Entry 6K42 (electron microscopy, 4.10 A resolution (low resolution: residue-level contacts below are approximate; hydrogen-bond / salt-bridge calls are withheld)); this record covers chains A and H of the 5 polymer chains in the assembly.

[Chain A]
Name: Guanine nucleotide-binding protein G(i) subunit alpha-1
Source organism: Bos taurus
UniProtKB: P63097 (GNAI1_BOVIN); residues 1-354 here = UniProt positions 1-354
Amino-acid sequence (354 residues; each row starts with the number of its first residue):
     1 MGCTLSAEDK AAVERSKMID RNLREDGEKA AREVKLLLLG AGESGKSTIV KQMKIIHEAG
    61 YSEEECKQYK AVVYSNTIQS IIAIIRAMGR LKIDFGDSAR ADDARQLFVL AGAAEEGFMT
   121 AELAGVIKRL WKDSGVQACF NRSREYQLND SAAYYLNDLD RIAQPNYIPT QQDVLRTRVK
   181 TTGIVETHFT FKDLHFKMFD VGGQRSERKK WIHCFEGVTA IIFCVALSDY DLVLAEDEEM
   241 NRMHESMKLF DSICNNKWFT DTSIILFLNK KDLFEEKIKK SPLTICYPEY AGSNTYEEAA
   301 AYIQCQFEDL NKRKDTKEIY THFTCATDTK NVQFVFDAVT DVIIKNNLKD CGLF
Not modelled in the structure: 1-4, 57-181, 234-240
UniProt features mapped onto this chain:
  - region: Lys35 to Thr48 (G1 motif), Asp173 to Thr181 (G2 motif), Phe196 to Arg205 (G3 motif), Ile265 to Asp272 (G4 motif), Thr324 to Thr329 (G5 motif)
  - binding site (GTP): Glu43 to Thr48, Asp150, Ser151, Leu175 to Arg178, Asp200 to Gln204, Asn269 to Asp272, Ala326
  - binding site (Mg(2+)): Ser47, Thr181
  - lipidation: Gly2 (N-myristoyl glycine), Cys3 (S-palmitoyl cysteine)

[Chain H]
Name: scFv
Source organism: Mus musculus
Notes: antibody fragment or engineered binder
Amino-acid sequence (307 residues; each row starts with the number of its first residue; note: 3 numbers in that range are skipped by the numbering (no residue carries them; nothing is unmodelled there); a row labelled like 120A-120O holds insertion residues (120A, then the next letters in order); numbers below 1 keep their minus sign (Met-37 is residue -37)):
   -37 MLLVNQSHQG FNKEHTSKMV SAIVLYVLLA AAAHSAFADV QLVESGGGLV QPGGSRKLSC
    23 SASGFAFSSF GMHWVRQAPE KGLEWVAYIS SGSGTIYYAD TVKGRFTISR DDPKNTLFLQ
    83 MTSLRSEDTA MYYCVRSIYY YGSSPFDFWG QGTTLTVS
120A-120O SGGGGSGGGGSGGGG
   124 SDIVMTQATS SVPVTPGESV SISCRSSKSL LHSNGNTYLY WFLQRPGQSP QLLIYRMSNL
   184 ASGVPDRFSG SGSGTAFTLT ISRLEAEDVG VYYCMQHLEY PLTFGAGTKL ELKGSLEVLF
   244 QGPAAAHHHH HHHH
Not modelled in the structure: -37 to 0, 120A-120O, 237-257
Disulfides: Cys22-Cys96, Cys147-Cys217

[Chain A / chain H interface]
Residue-residue contacts - 10 pairs, chain A then chain H:
  Leu5(A) with His155(H)
  Ala7(A) with Leu221(H)
  Glu8(A) with Tyr101(H); Tyr161(H)
  Ala11(A) with Tyr101(H)
  Glu14(A) with Ser53(H); Gly54(H)
  Arg15(A) with Ile100(H); Tyr102(H)
  Met18(A) with Ser53(H)
Other interface residues (no listed pair), chain A (9 interface residues in all): Ser6, Ala12
Other interface residues (no listed pair), chain H (10 interface residues in all): Ser31, His220

[Summary]
9 residues of chain A and 10 residues of chain H are in contact. From UniProt: 22 GTP-binding residues and
Mg2+-binding residues Ser47(A) and Thr181(A) on chain A.
Chain A is Guanine nucleotide-binding protein G(i) subunit alpha-1 (Bos taurus) and chain H is scFv (Mus
musculus); the structure, cryo-EM structure of alpha2BAR-Gi1 complex, was determined by electron microscopy
together with 6K41 from the same study.
